3C6T - chains A and B; structure by X-ray diffraction, 2.70 A resolution.

== Chain A ==
Protein: Reverse transcriptase
Organism: HIV-1 M:B_HXB2R
Notes: EC 2.7.7.49, 2.7.7.7
UniProt: P04585 (POL_HV1H2); residues 1-560 here correspond to UniProt positions 588-1147 (UniProt number = residue number + 587)
Chain sequence (563 residues; numbered -2 to 560; the number before each row is that of its first residue; numbers below 1 keep their minus sign (Met-2 is residue -2)):
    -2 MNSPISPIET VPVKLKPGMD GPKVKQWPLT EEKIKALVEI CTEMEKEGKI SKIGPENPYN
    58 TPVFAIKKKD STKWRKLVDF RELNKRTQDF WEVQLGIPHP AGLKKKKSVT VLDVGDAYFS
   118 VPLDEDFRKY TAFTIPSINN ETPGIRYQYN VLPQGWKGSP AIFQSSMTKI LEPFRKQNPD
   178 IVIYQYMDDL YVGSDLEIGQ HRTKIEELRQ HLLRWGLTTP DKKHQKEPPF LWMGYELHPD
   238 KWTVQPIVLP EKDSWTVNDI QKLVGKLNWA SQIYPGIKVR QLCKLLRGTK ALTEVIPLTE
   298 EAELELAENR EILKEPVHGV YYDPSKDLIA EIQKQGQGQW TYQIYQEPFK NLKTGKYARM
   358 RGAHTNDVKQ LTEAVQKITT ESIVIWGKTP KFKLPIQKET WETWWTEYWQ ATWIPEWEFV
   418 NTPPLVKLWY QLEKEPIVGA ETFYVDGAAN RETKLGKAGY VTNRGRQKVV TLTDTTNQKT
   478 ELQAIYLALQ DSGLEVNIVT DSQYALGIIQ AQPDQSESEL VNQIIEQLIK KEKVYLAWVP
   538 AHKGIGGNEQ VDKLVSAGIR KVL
Disordered / not traced: -2, 558-560
Sequence notes: expression tag (-2 to 0)
Small-molecule neighbours: M14 (2-[3-chloro-5-(3-chloro-5-cyanophenoxy)phenoxy]-N-(2-chloro-4-sulfamoylphenyl)acetamide): Pro95, Leu100, Lys101, Lys102, Lys103, Lys104, Ser105, Val106, Val179, Tyr181, Tyr188, Gly190, Pro225, Phe227, Trp229, Leu234, His235, Pro236, Tyr318
Curated features (UniProtKB/Swiss-Prot):
  - region: Phe227 to His235 (RT 'primer grip')
  - motif: Trp398 to Trp414 (Tryptophan repeat motif)
  - binding site (Mg(2+)): Asp110, Asp185, Asp186, Asp443, Glu478, Asp498, Asp549
  - site: Trp401 (Essential for RT p66/p51 heterodimerization), Trp414 (Essential for RT p66/p51 heterodimerization), Phe440, Tyr441 (Cleavage), Leu560 (Cleavage)

== Chain B ==
Protein: Reverse transcriptase
Organism: HIV-1 M:B_HXB2R
UniProt: P04585 (POL_HV1H2); residues 1-440 here correspond to UniProt positions 588-1027 (UniProt number = residue number + 587)
Chain sequence (443 residues; row label = number of the first residue in the row; numbers below 1 keep their minus sign (Met-2 is residue -2)):
    -2 MNSPISPIET VPVKLKPGMD GPKVKQWPLT EEKIKALVEI CTEMEKEGKI SKIGPENPYN
    58 TPVFAIKKKD STKWRKLVDF RELNKRTQDF WEVQLGIPHP AGLKKKKSVT VLDVGDAYFS
   118 VPLDEDFRKY TAFTIPSINN ETPGIRYQYN VLPQGWKGSP AIFQSSMTKI LEPFRKQNPD
   178 IVIYQYMDDL YVGSDLEIGQ HRTKIEELRQ HLLRWGLTTP DKKHQKEPPF LWMGYELHPD
   238 KWTVQPIVLP EKDSWTVNDI QKLVGKLNWA SQIYPGIKVR QLCKLLRGTK ALTEVIPLTE
   298 EAELELAENR EILKEPVHGV YYDPSKDLIA EIQKQGQGQW TYQIYQEPFK NLKTGKYARM
   358 RGAHTNDVKQ LTEAVQKITT ESIVIWGKTP KFKLPIQKET WETWWTEYWQ ATWIPEWEFV
   418 NTPPLVKLWY QLEKEPIVGA ETF
Disordered / not traced: -2 to 5, 216-230, 357-360, 429-440
Sequence notes: expression tag (-2 to 0)
Curated features (UniProtKB/Swiss-Prot):
  - region: Phe227 to His235 (RT 'primer grip')
  - motif: Trp398 to Trp414 (Tryptophan repeat motif)
  - binding site (Mg(2+)): Asp110, Asp185, Asp186
  - site: Trp401 (Essential for RT p66/p51 heterodimerization), Trp414 (Essential for RT p66/p51 heterodimerization), Phe440 (Cleavage)

== Chain A / chain B interface ==
Contacting residue pairs (99):
  Val8(A) - Pro52(B)  hydrophobic
  Val8(A) - Glu53(B)
  Pro9(A) - Glu53(B)
  Gln85(A) - Glu53(B)  hydrogen bond (side chain-backbone)
  Asp86(A) - Lys20(B)  salt bridge
  Asp86(A) - Pro55(B)
  Phe87(A) - Pro52(B)
  Phe87(A) - Pro55(B)
  Trp88(A) - Pro52(B)  hydrogen bond (backbone-backbone)
  Trp88(A) - Asn54(B)
  Trp88(A) - Pro55(B)
  Trp88(A) - Asn57(B)
  Trp88(A) - Arg143(B)
  Gln91(A) - Asn137(B)  hydrogen bond
  Gln91(A) - Thr139(B)
  Leu92(A) - Asn137(B)
  Gly93(A) - Asn137(B)  hydrogen bond (backbone-side chain)
  Ile94(A) - Asn137(B)
  Pro95(A) - Asn136(B)
  His96(A) - Asn136(B)  hydrogen bond (backbone-side chain)
  Gly99(A) - Asn136(B)
  Leu100(A) - Asn136(B)
  Lys101(A) - Glu138(B)  salt bridge
  Gln161(A) - Pro140(B)
  Ser162(A) - Pro52(B)
  Thr165(A) - Pro140(B)
  Glu169(A) - Lys49(B)  salt bridge
  Arg172(A) - Thr139(B)
  Ile180(A) - Glu138(B)
  Tyr181(A) - Asn136(B)
  Tyr181(A) - Glu138(B)
  Gln182(A) - Glu138(B)  hydrogen bond (backbone-backbone)
  Gln182(A) - Pro140(B)
  Arg358(A) - Gln394(B)  hydrogen bond
  Arg358(A) - Glu396(B)  salt bridge
  Glu370(A) - Gln394(B)
  Gln373(A) - Glu396(B)
  Gln373(A) - Thr397(B)  hydrogen bond
  Gln373(A) - Thr400(B)
  Ile380(A) - Pro25(B)
  Ile380(A) - Leu26(B)
  Ile380(A) - Thr27(B)
  Val381(A) - Pro25(B)  hydrophobic
  Val381(A) - Asn136(B)  hydrogen bond (backbone-backbone)
  Ile382(A) - Ile135(B)
  Ile382(A) - Asn136(B)
  Trp383(A) - Ile135(B)
  Gly384(A) - Thr27(B)
  Gly384(A) - Glu28(B)  hydrogen bond (backbone-backbone)
  Gly384(A) - Ile135(B)
  Trp402(A) - Lys331(B)  hydrogen bond (backbone-side chain)
  Trp402(A) - Asp364(B)
  Tyr405(A) - Lys331(B)  hydrogen bond (backbone-side chain)
  Trp406(A) - Lys331(B)
  Trp406(A) - Val417(B)
  Trp406(A) - Asn418(B)
  Trp406(A) - Thr419(B)
  Gln407(A) - Lys331(B)  hydrogen bond (backbone-side chain)
  Gln407(A) - Pro392(B)
  Gln407(A) - Asn418(B)
  Ala408(A) - Asp364(B)
  Ala408(A) - Pro392(B)  hydrogen bond (backbone-backbone)
  Ala408(A) - Ile393(B)
  Thr409(A) - Asp364(B)  hydrogen bond (backbone-side chain)
  Trp410(A) - Asn363(B)
  Trp410(A) - Val365(B)  hydrophobic
  Trp410(A) - Trp401(B)
  Trp410(A) - Tyr405(B)
  Pro412(A) - Trp401(B)  hydrophobic
  Pro433(A) - Asn255(B)
  Pro433(A) - Leu289(B)  hydrophobic
  Pro433(A) - Thr290(B)
  Val435(A) - Thr290(B)
  Thr439(A) - Ala288(B)
  Thr439(A) - Leu289(B)
  Tyr441(A) - Gln258(B)  hydrogen bond
  Tyr441(A) - Lys287(B)  hydrogen bond (side chain-backbone)
  Thr459(A) - Thr286(B)  hydrogen bond (backbone-side chain)
  Asn460(A) - Thr286(B)
  Asn460(A) - Lys287(B)
  Asn460(A) - Ala288(B)
  Asn494(A) - Leu289(B)
  Val496(A) - Leu289(B)  hydrophobic
  Gln500(A) - Pro420(B)
  Gln500(A) - Pro421(B)
  Gln507(A) - Pro421(B)
  Tyr532(A) - Asn255(B)  hydrogen bond
  Trp535(A) - Leu422(B)  hydrophobic
  Trp535(A) - Trp426(B)  hydrophobic
  Val536(A) - Gln258(B)
  Pro537(A) - Asn265(B)
  Lys540(A) - Asn265(B)
  Gly541(A) - Cys280(B)
  Ile542(A) - Cys280(B)  hydrophobic
  Gly543(A) - Leu283(B)
  Gly543(A) - Gly285(B)
  Gly544(A) - Gly285(B)  hydrogen bond (backbone-backbone)
  Gly544(A) - Thr286(B)
  Gln547(A) - Gly285(B)
Interface residues without a listed pair, chain A (69 interface residues in all): Ala158, Ile159, Val179, Arg356, Thr376, Thr377, Thr386, Thr403, Val458, Leu503
Interface residues without a listed pair, chain B (56 interface residues in all): Tyr56, Thr131, Val254, Val261, Gly262, Arg284, Trp337, Leu368

== Overview ==
Chain A and chain B form an interface of 69 and 56 residues respectively, with 20 hydrogen bonds and 4 salt
bridges. Polar contacts include Asp86(A)-Lys20(B), Lys101(A)-Glu138(B) and Glu169(A)-Lys49(B). Bound to chain
A: compound M14.
Here chain A is Reverse transcriptase and chain B is Reverse transcriptase, both from HIV-1 M:B_HXB2R. Entry
3C6T (Crystal Structure of HIV Reverse Transcriptase in complex with inhibitor 14) was determined by X-ray
diffraction together with 3C6U from the same study.
